Entry 2VZZ (X-ray diffraction, 2.30 A resolution); this record covers chains A and C of the 4 polymer chains in the assembly.

# Chain A (and C)
Molecule: RV0802C
Organism: Mycobacterium tuberculosis
Notes: chain C of this document is another copy of the same molecule, construct and numbering; everything in this record applies to it too
UniProtKB: O06632 (O06632_MYCTU); numbering as in UniProt (aligned over 1-218)
Chain sequence (218 residues; row label = number of the first residue in the row):
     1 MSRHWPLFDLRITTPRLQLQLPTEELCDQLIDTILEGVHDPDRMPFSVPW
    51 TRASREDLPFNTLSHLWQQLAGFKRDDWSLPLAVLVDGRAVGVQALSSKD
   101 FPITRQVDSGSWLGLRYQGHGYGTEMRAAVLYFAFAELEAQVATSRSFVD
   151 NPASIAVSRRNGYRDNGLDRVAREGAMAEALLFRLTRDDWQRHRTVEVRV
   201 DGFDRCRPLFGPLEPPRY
Unresolved in the structure: 1, 213-218 (chain C: 1, 212-218)
Ligand contacts: succinyl-coenzyme A (SCA): Val-38, His-39, Pro-45, Phe-46, Gln-94, Ser-109, Gly-110, Ser-111, Trp-112, Leu-113, Tyr-117, Gln-118, Gly-119, His-120, Gly-121, Tyr-122, Gly-123, Thr-124, Met-126, Arg-127, Ser-145, Arg-146, Ser-147, Asn-151, Pro-152, Ala-153, Ser-154, Ala-156, Val-157, Arg-160
From the paper describing this entry:
  - binding site for succinyl-coenzyme A: Pro-45, Phe-46, Gln-94, Ser-109, Ser-111, Trp-112, Arg-127, Ser-145
  - contacts within the chain: Trp-50/Trp-112 (pi stacking), Arg-127/Ser-158
  - conformationally variable residues (order/disorder transition): Glu-36 to Glu-56
  - self-association interface (contacts with another copy of this molecule): Ser-2 to Phe-8, Leu-63, Leu-70, Ala-71

# Chain A / chain C interface
Residue-residue contacts (44):
  Ser-2(A) with Glu-24(C); Asp-28(C), hydrogen bond; Leu-63(C)
  Arg-3(A) with Glu-25(C), salt bridge; Asp-28(C), hydrogen bond (backbone-side chain); Gln-29(C); Asp-32(C), salt bridge
  His-4(A) with Asp-28(C), hydrogen bond (side chain-backbone); Ile-31(C); Asp-32(C), salt bridge; Pro-59(C)
  Trp-5(A) with Phe-60(C), hydrophobic; Leu-63(C), hydrophobic
  Phe-8(A) with Trp-67(C), hydrophobic
  Thr-23(A) with Glu-24(C)
  Glu-24(A) with Ser-2(C); Thr-23(C); Glu-24(C), hydrogen bond (backbone-side chain)
  Asp-28(A) with Ser-2(C), hydrogen bond; Arg-3(C), hydrogen bond (side chain-backbone); His-4(C), hydrogen bond (backbone-side chain)
  Ile-31(A) with His-4(C)
  Asp-32(A) with Arg-3(C), salt bridge; His-4(C), salt bridge
  Pro-59(A) with His-4(C)
  Phe-60(A) with Trp-5(C), hydrophobic; Leu-70(C); Ala-71(C); Phe-73(C)
  Leu-63(A) with Ser-2(C); Trp-5(C), hydrophobic
  Ser-64(A) with Ala-71(C), hydrogen bond (side chain-backbone)
  Trp-67(A) with Phe-8(C), hydrophobic; Trp-67(C); Leu-70(C); Ala-71(C)
  Gln-68(A) with Ala-71(C)
  Leu-70(A) with Phe-60(C); Trp-67(C), hydrophobic
  Ala-71(A) with Phe-60(C); Ser-64(C), hydrogen bond (backbone-side chain); Trp-67(C); Gln-68(C)
  Phe-73(A) with Phe-60(C)
Interface residues without a listed pair, chain A (22 interface residues in all): Glu-25, Gln-29, Leu-35
Interface residues without a listed pair, chain C (22 interface residues in all): Leu-35

# In short
Chain A and chain C each contribute 22 residues to their interface; the contacts include 9 hydrogen bonds and
5 salt bridges. Among the polar pairs are Arg-3(A)/Glu-25(C), Arg-3(A)/Asp-32(C) and His-4(A)/Asp-32(C).
Ligands of chain A: succinyl-coenzyme A. From the paper: a binding site for succinyl-coenzyme A at Pro-45(A),
Phe-46(A) and Gln-94(A) among others; conformational variability at Glu-36(A).
Chain A and chain C are both RV0802C (Mycobacterium tuberculosis); the structure, Crystal structure of Rv0802c
from Mycobacterium tuberculosis in Complex with Succinyl-CoA, was determined by X-ray diffraction together
with 2VZY from the same study.
